Entry 2BJY (X-ray diffraction, 2.60 A resolution); this record covers chains C and H of the 12 polymer chains in the assembly.

[Chain C (and H)]
Protein: Non-heme iron-containing ferritin
Organism: Listeria innocua
Notes: chain H of this document is another copy of the same molecule, construct and numbering; everything in this record applies to it too
Reference sequence: P80725 (FRI_LISIN); numbering as in UniProt (aligned over 1-156)
Chain sequence (156 residues; each row starts with the number of its first residue):
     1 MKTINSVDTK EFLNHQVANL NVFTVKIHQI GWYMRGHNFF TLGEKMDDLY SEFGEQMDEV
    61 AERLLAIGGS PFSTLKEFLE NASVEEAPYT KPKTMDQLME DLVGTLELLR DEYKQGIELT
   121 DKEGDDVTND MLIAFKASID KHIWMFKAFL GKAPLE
Unresolved in the structure: 1-6 (chain H: 1-7)
Construct notes: engineered mutation Gly31 (His in P80725), Gly43 (His in P80725)
UniProt features mapped onto this chain:
  - binding site (Fe cation): Asp58, Glu62

[How chain C and chain H interact]
Contacting residue pairs (21; chain C residue first):
  Glu62(C) with Lys141(H), salt bridge; Trp144(H)
  Arg63(C) with Lys136(H); Asp140(H), salt bridge
  Leu65(C) with Trp144(H); Pro154(H)
  Ala66(C) with Asp140(H); Trp144(H), hydrophobic; Pro154(H); Leu155(H)
  Ile67(C) with Leu155(H)
  Gly124(C) with Lys114(H), hydrogen bond (backbone-side chain)
  Asp126(C) with Lys114(H), salt bridge; Ile117(H); Ile133(H)
  Val127(C) with Ile133(H); Lys136(H); Ala137(H), hydrophobic; Asp140(H)
  Asp130(C) with Asp130(H); Ile133(H)
Other interface residues (no listed pair), chain C (10 interface residues in all): Gly68
Other interface residues (no listed pair), chain H (12 interface residues in all): Glu118

[Summary]
The interface between chain C and chain H involves 10 residues on one side and 12 on the other, with 1
hydrogen bond and 3 salt bridges. Polar pairs include Glu62(C)-Lys141(H), Arg63(C)-Asp140(H) and
Asp126(C)-Lys114(H).
Chain C and chain H are both Non-heme iron-containing ferritin (Listeria innocua); the structure, The X-ray
crystal structure of Listeria innocua Dps H31G-H43G mutant, was determined by X-ray diffraction (same
publication as 2BKC and 2BK6).
